5L3W - chain A; structure by X-ray diffraction, 2.40 A resolution.

Chain A:
Name: Signal recognition particle receptor FtsY
Organism: Sulfolobus acidocaldarius
Notes: fragment: NG domain
UniProtKB: A0A0U3FSX5 (A0A0U3FSX5_9CREN); residues 69-368 here = UniProt positions 69-368
Amino-acid sequence (306 residues; numbered 63 to 368; the number before each row is that of its first residue):
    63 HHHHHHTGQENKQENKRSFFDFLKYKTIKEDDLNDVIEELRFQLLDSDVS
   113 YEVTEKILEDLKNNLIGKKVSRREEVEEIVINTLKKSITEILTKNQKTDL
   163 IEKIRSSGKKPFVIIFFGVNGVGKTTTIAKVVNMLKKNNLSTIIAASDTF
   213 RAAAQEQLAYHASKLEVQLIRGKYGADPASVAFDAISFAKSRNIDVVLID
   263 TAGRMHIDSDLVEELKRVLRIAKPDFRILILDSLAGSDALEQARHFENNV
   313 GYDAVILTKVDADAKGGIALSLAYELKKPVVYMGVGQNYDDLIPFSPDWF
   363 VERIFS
Unresolved in the structure: 63-71
Differences from the reference sequence: expression tag (63-68)
Small-molecule neighbours: GDP (guanosine-5'-diphosphate): Val181, Asn182, Gly183, Val184, Gly185, Lys186, Thr187, Thr188, Lys192, Arg213, Gln219, Thr320, Lys321, Asp323, Gly346, Val347, Gly348, Gln349
Reported in the primary citation:
  - conformationally variable residues (loop rearrangement): Ala214

Summary:
Chain A binds GDP. From the paper: conformational variability at Ala214.
Chain A is Signal recognition particle receptor FtsY (Sulfolobus acidocaldarius); the structure, Structure of
the crenarchaeal FtsY GTPase bound to GDP, was determined by X-ray diffraction (same publication as 5L3Q,
5L3R, 5L3S and 5L3V).
